3WXR - chains S and T of the 28 polymer chains in the assembly; structure by X-ray diffraction, 3.15 A resolution.

== Chain S ==
Protein: Proteasome subunit alpha type-5
From: Saccharomyces cerevisiae S288c
Notes: EC 3.4.25.1
Reference sequence: P32379 (PSA5_YEAST); numbering as in UniProt (aligned over 1-260)
Chain sequence (260 residues; row label = number of the first residue in the row):
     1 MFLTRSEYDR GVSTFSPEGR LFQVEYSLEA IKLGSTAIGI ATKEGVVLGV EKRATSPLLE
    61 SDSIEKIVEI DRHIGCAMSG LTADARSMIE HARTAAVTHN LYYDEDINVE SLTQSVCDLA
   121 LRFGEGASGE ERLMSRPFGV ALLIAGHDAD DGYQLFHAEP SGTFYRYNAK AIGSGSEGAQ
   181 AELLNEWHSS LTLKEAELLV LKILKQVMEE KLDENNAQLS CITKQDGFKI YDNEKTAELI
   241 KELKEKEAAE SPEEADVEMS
Unresolved in the structure: 1-8, 126-129, 251-260

== Chain T ==
Protein: Proteasome subunit alpha type-6
From: Saccharomyces cerevisiae S288c
Notes: EC 3.4.25.1
Reference sequence: P40302 (PSA6_YEAST); numbering as in UniProt (aligned over 1-234)
Chain sequence (234 residues; each row starts with the number of its first residue):
     1 MFRNNYDGDT VTFSPTGRLF QVEYALEAIK QGSVTVGLRS NTHAVLVALK RNADELSSYQ
    61 KKIIKCDEHM GLSLAGLAPD ARVLSNYLRQ QCNYSSLVFN RKLAVERAGH LLCDKAQKNT
   121 QSYGGRPYGV GLLIIGYDKS GAHLLEFQPS GNVTELYGTA IGARSQGAKT YLERTLDTFI
   181 KIDGNPDELI KAGVEAISQS LRDESLTVDN LSIAIVGKDT PFTIYDGEAV AKYI
Unresolved in the structure: 1-2
UniProt features mapped onto this chain:
  - modified residue: Ser14 (Phosphoserine)
  - cross-link: Lys191 (Glycyl lysine isopeptide (Lys-Gly) (interchain with G-Cter in ubiquitin))

== Interface between chain S and chain T ==
Residue-residue contacts (46):
  Arg10(S) - Gly8(T)
  Ser13(S) - Arg126(T)
  Thr14(S) - Gly8(T)  hydrogen bond (side chain-backbone)
  Thr14(S) - Gln21(T)
  Phe15(S) - Gln21(T)  hydrogen bond (backbone-side chain)
  Phe15(S) - Tyr24(T)
  Phe15(S) - Ala25(T)  hydrophobic
  Phe15(S) - Arg126(T)
  Phe15(S) - Pro127(T)
  Phe15(S) - Gly129(T)
  Ser16(S) - Tyr24(T)
  Pro17(S) - Tyr24(T)  hydrophobic
  Pro17(S) - Glu27(T)
  Glu18(S) - Gln31(T)  hydrogen bond (backbone-side chain)
  Gly19(S) - Tyr24(T)
  Gly19(S) - Ala28(T)
  Arg20(S) - Gln31(T)
  Leu21(S) - Arg126(T)
  Glu110(S) - Lys61(T)  salt bridge
  Gln114(S) - Arg82(T)  hydrogen bond
  Asp118(S) - Arg82(T)  salt bridge
  Leu121(S) - Pro79(T)  hydrophobic
  Ser161(S) - Pro79(T)
  Thr163(S) - Gln60(T)
  Thr163(S) - Ala78(T)
  Thr163(S) - Pro79(T)
  Phe164(S) - Gln60(T)  hydrogen bond (backbone-side chain)
  Tyr165(S) - Arg51(T)
  Tyr165(S) - Asn52(T)
  Tyr165(S) - Ser57(T)
  Tyr165(S) - Ser58(T)
  Tyr165(S) - Gln60(T)
  Arg166(S) - Leu56(T)
  Arg166(S) - Ser57(T)
  Arg166(S) - Ser58(T)  hydrogen bond (backbone-backbone)
  Tyr167(S) - Ala53(T)
  Tyr167(S) - Asp54(T)
  Tyr167(S) - Leu56(T)
  Tyr167(S) - Ser57(T)
  Asn168(S) - Leu56(T)  hydrogen bond (backbone-backbone)
  Ala169(S) - Leu56(T)
  Lys170(S) - Asp54(T)  salt bridge
  Gln180(S) - Asp54(T)  hydrogen bond
  Gln180(S) - Leu56(T)
  Leu183(S) - Leu56(T)
  Leu184(S) - Leu56(T)
Interface residues without a listed pair, chain S (31 interface residues in all): Gly11, Glu125, Arg132, Gly162, Trp187
Interface residues without a listed pair, chain T (27 interface residues in all): Glu55, Tyr59, Leu77, Val83, Gly124

== Summary ==
31 residues of chain S face 27 of chain T across their interface, with 8 hydrogen bonds and 3 salt bridges.
Polar pairs include Glu110(S)-Lys61(T), Asp118(S)-Arg82(T) and Lys170(S)-Asp54(T).
Here chain S is Proteasome subunit alpha type-5 and chain T is Proteasome subunit alpha type-6, both from
Saccharomyces cerevisiae S288c. Entry 3WXR (Yeast 20S proteasome with a mutation of alpha7 subunit) was
determined by X-ray diffraction.
